PDB entry 1JYL | X-ray diffraction, 2.40 A resolution | chains C and D of the 4 polymer chains in the assembly

== Chain C (and D) ==
Name: CTP:phosphocholine Cytidylyltransferase
From: Streptococcus pneumoniae
Notes: chain D of this document is another copy of the same molecule, construct and numbering; everything in this record applies to it too
UniProt: Q97QE9 (Q97QE9_STRPN); residues 7-234 here correspond to UniProt positions 2-229 (UniProt number = residue number - 5)
Amino-acid sequence (254 residues; each row starts with the number of its first residue; numbers below 1 keep their minus sign (Met-19 is residue -19)):
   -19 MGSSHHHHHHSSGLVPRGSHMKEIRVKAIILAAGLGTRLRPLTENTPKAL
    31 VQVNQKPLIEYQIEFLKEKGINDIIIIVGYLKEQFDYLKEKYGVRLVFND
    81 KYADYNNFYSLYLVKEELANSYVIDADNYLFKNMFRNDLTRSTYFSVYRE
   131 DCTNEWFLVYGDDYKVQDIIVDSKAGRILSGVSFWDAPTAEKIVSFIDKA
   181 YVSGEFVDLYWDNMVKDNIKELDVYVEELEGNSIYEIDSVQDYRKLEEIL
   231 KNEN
Not modelled in the structure: -19 to 3, 232-234
Differences from the reference sequence: expression tag (-19 to 6); conflict Leu22 (Met17 in Q97QE9)
Bound ions: Mg2+: Asp107, Glu216, Asp218 (together with CDC)
Small-molecule neighbours: CDC ([2-cytidylate-o'-phosphonyloxyl]-ethyl-trimethyl-ammonium): Leu11, Ala12, Ala13, Gly14, Lys28, Asn79, Tyr82, Tyr85, Asn86, Asn87, Ser90, Asp105, Ala106, Asp107, Trp136, Leu159, Tyr190, Asp192, Glu216, Asp218

== Interface between chain C and chain D ==
Contacting residue pairs - 21 pairs, chain C then chain D:
  Thr17(C) - Asp188(D)
  Arg18(C) - Asp188(D)
  Arg20(C) - Asn86(D)
  Arg20(C) - Asp188(D)  hydrogen bond (side chain-backbone)
  Arg20(C) - Tyr190(D)
  Pro21(C) - Asn86(D)
  Pro21(C) - Tyr190(D)
  Leu22(C) - Thr17(D)
  Glu24(C) - Asn134(D)  hydrogen bond (backbone-side chain)
  Glu24(C) - Trp136(D)  hydrogen bond
  Glu24(C) - Tyr190(D)
  Asn25(C) - Arg18(D)
  Asn25(C) - Asn134(D)  hydrogen bond (side chain-backbone)
  Thr26(C) - Arg18(D)
  Val220(C) - Ala83(D)
  Gln221(C) - Ala83(D)  hydrogen bond (side chain-backbone)
  Gln221(C) - Asp84(D)  hydrogen bond
  Tyr223(C) - Arg20(D)  hydrogen bond
  Arg224(C) - Leu15(D)
  Arg224(C) - Tyr82(D)  hydrogen bond
  Glu227(C) - Arg20(D)  salt bridge
Other interface residues (no listed pair), chain C (15 interface residues in all): Tyr60, Leu61
Other interface residues (no listed pair), chain D (15 interface residues in all): Tyr60, Leu189, Asn193

== Summary ==
Chain C and chain D each contribute 15 residues to their interface, with 8 hydrogen bonds and 1 salt bridge.
Polar pairs include Glu227(C)-Arg20(D), Arg20(C)-Asp188(D) and Glu24(C)-Asn134(D). Chain C binds compound CDC.
Asp107(C), Glu216(C) and Asp218(C) coordinate Mg2+.
Chain C and chain D are both CTP:phosphocholine Cytidylyltransferase (Streptococcus pneumoniae); the
structure, Catalytic Mechanism of CTP:phosphocholine Cytidylyltransferase from Streptococcus pneumoniae
(LicC), was determined by X-ray diffraction together with 1JYK from the same study.
